1ZR4 - chains B and E of the 16 polymer chains in the assembly; structure by X-ray diffraction, 3.40 A resolution.

[Chain B (and E)]
Name: Transposon gamma-delta resolvase
From: Escherichia coli
Notes: chain E of this document is another copy of the same molecule, construct and numbering; everything in this record applies to it too
Reference sequence: P03012 (TNR1_ECOLI); numbering as in UniProt (aligned over 1-183)
Chain sequence (183 residues; row label = number of the first residue in the row):
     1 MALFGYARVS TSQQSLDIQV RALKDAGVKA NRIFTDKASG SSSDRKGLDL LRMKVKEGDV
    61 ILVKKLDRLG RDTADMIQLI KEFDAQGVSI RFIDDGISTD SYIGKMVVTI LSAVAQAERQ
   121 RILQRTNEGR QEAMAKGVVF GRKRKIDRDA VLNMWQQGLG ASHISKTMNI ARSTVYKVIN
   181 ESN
Unresolved in the structure: 1 (chain E: fully traced)
Construct notes: engineered mutation Ala2 (Arg in P03012), Lys56 (Glu in P03012), Ser101 (Gly in P03012), Tyr102 (Glu in P03012), Ile103 (Met in P03012), Gln124 (Glu in P03012)
Swiss-Prot annotation at these positions:
  - DNA-binding region: Ala161 to Asn180 (H-T-H motif)
  - active site: Ser10 (O-(5'-phospho-DNA)-serine intermediate)

[Interface between chain B and chain E]
Residue-residue contacts (5; chain B residue first):
  Met106(B) with Val107(E), hydrophobic
  Val107(B) with Met106(E), hydrophobic; Val107(E), hydrophobic
  Ile110(B) with Ile110(E), hydrophobic
  Leu111(B) with Met106(E), hydrophobic
Other interface residues (no listed pair), chain B (8 interface residues in all): Asp95, Gly96, Ile97, Ile103
Other interface residues (no listed pair), chain E (7 interface residues in all): Asp95, Ile97, Ile103, Leu111

[In short]
8 residues of chain B face 7 of chain E across their interface. UniProt lists active-site residue Ser10(B) on
chain B.
Chain B and chain E are both Transposon gamma-delta resolvase (Escherichia coli); the structure, Structure of
a Synaptic gamma-delta Resolvase Tetramer Covalently linked to two Cleaved DNAs, was determined by X-ray
diffraction together with 1ZR2 from the same study.
